PDB entry 3O6F | X-ray diffraction, 2.80 A resolution | chains C and D of the 4 polymer chains in the assembly

Chain C:
Name: T-cell receptor alpha chain C region
Organism: Homo sapiens
Reference sequence: P01848 (TCA_HUMAN); residues 109-200 here correspond to UniProt positions 1-92 (UniProt number = residue number - 108)
Sequence (206 residues; each row starts with the number of its first residue; numbers below 1 keep their minus sign (Gly-1 is residue -1)):
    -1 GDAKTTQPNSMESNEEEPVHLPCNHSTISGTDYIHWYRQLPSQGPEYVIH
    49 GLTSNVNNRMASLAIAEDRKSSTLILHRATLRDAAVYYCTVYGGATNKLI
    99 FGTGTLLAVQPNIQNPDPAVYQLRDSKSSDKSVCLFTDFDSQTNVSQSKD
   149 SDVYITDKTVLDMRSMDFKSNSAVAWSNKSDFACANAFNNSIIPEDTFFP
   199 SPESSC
Unresolved in the structure: -1 to 0, 130, 145, 185-187, 197-204
Cystine bridges: Cys21-Cys87, Cys132-Cys182
What the authors report for this chain:
  - mutagenesis - K96A (KD=6.0 uM): unchanged binding to HLA class II histocompatibility antigen, DR alpha chain

Chain D:
Name: T-cell receptor beta-1 chain C region
Organism: Homo sapiens
Reference sequence: A0A5B9 (TRBC2_HUMAN); residues 116-245 here correspond to UniProt positions 1-130 (UniProt number = residue number - 115)
Sequence (245 residues; numbered 1 to 245; the number before each row is that of its first residue):
     1 VVSQHPSWVIAKSGTSVKIECRSLDFQATTMFWYRQFPKQSLMLMATSNE
    51 GSKATYEQGVEKDKFLINHASLTLSTLTVTSAHPEDSSFYICSARGGSYN
   101 SPLHFGNGTRLTVTEDLKNVFPPEVAVFEPSEAEISHTQKATLVCLATGF
   151 YPDHVELSWWVNGKEVHSGVSTDPQPLKEQPALNDSRYSLSSRLRVSATF
   201 WQNPRNHFRCQVQFYGLSENDEWTQDRAKPVTQIVSAEAWGRADC
Differences from the reference sequence: engineered mutation Ser189 (Cys74 in A0A5B9)
Cystine bridges: Cys21-Cys92, Cys145-Cys210
What the authors report for this chain:
  - mutagenesis - E50A, T55A: unchanged binding to HLA class II histocompatibility antigen, DR alpha chain

Interface between chain C and chain D:
Contacting residue pairs - 84 pairs, chain C then chain D:
  Tyr31(C) with Asn100(D)
  Gln37(C) with Gln36(D), hydrogen bond; Leu42(D)
  Gln41(C) with Phe89(D); Asn107(D)
  Gly42(C) with Asn107(D), hydrogen bond (backbone-side chain)
  Pro43(C) with Leu42(D), hydrophobic; Phe105(D)
  Tyr86(C) with Gln36(D); Ser41(D)
  Tyr90(C) with Arg95(D), hydrogen bond; Ser98(D); Asn100(D); Ser101(D), hydrogen bond (side chain-backbone); Leu103(D)
  Gly91(C) with Tyr99(D); Asn100(D)
  Gly92(C) with Tyr99(D)
  Asn95(C) with Phe32(D); Arg95(D), hydrogen bond (backbone-side chain); Ser98(D), hydrogen bond; Tyr99(D)
  Lys96(C) with Leu44(D); Thr47(D); Glu57(D), salt bridge
  Leu97(C) with Tyr34(D), hydrogen bond (backbone-side chain)
  Ile98(C) with Leu44(D), hydrophobic
  Phe99(C) with Tyr34(D), hydrophobic; Ser41(D); Leu42(D), hydrophobic; Phe105(D), hydrophobic
  Gly100(C) with Ser41(D), hydrogen bond (backbone-side chain)
  Asp115(C) with His137(D), salt bridge; Thr138(D)
  Tyr119(C) with Ser131(D); Ala133(D), hydrophobic; Glu134(D); His137(D); Thr138(D)
  Gln120(C) with Ser131(D), hydrogen bond (backbone-side chain)
  Leu121(C) with Glu129(D); Pro130(D); Ser131(D); Thr142(D); Val144(D), hydrophobic
  Arg122(C) with Phe128(D); Glu129(D)
  Asp123(C) with Phe128(D); Glu129(D)
  Ser124(C) with Val127(D), hydrogen bond (side chain-backbone)
  Val131(C) with Phe128(D), hydrophobic; Leu146(D), hydrophobic
  Leu133(C) with Thr142(D)
  Thr135(C) with Arg195(D), hydrogen bond
  Asp136(C) with Arg195(D), salt bridge
  Tyr152(C) with Glu179(D)
  Thr154(C) with Asp173(D); Ser191(D); Arg193(D)
  Asp155(C) with Arg193(D), hydrogen bond (backbone-side chain)
  Thr157(C) with Ser171(D), hydrogen bond; Thr172(D); Asp173(D); Pro174(D); Arg193(D), hydrogen bond
  Val158(C) with Ser171(D)
  Leu159(C) with Gly169(D); Val170(D); Ser171(D); Arg195(D)
  Asp160(C) with Ser168(D), hydrogen bond (backbone-side chain); Gly169(D), hydrogen bond (backbone-backbone)
  Met161(C) with Lys140(D); Ser168(D); Arg195(D); Val196(D), hydrophobic
  Arg162(C) with Ser168(D), hydrogen bond (backbone-side chain)
  Phe166(C) with Lys140(D); Arg195(D)
  Ser168(C) with Arg195(D)
  Ser170(C) with Ser171(D), hydrogen bond; Arg193(D)
  Val172(C) with Arg193(D)
  Trp174(C) with Ser189(D)
Other interface residues (no listed pair), chain C (50 interface residues in all): Tyr35, Ser40, Thr101, Asp128, Ser149, Ile153, Lys156, Met164, Ala171, Phe196
Other interface residues (no listed pair), chain D (49 interface residues in all): Ile91, Gly106, Leu177, Ser197, Glu238, Ala239

Summary:
50 residues of chain C and 49 residues of chain D are in contact; the contacts include 18 hydrogen bonds and 3
salt bridges. Polar contacts include Lys96(C)-Glu57(D), Asp115(C)-His137(D) and Asp136(C)-Arg195(D). From the
paper: E50A and T55A of chain D leave binding to HLA class II histocompatibility antigen, DR alpha chain
unchanged; K96A of chain C leaves binding to HLA class II histocompatibility antigen, DR alpha chain
unchanged.
Here chain C is T-cell receptor alpha chain C region and chain D is T-cell receptor beta-1 chain C region,
both from Homo sapiens. Entry 3O6F (Crystal structure of a human autoimmune TCR MS2-3C8 bound to MHC class II
self-ligand MBP/HLA-DR4) was determined by X-ray diffraction.
